2WDV - chains C and D of the 4 polymer chains in the assembly; structure by X-ray diffraction, 3.20 A resolution.

Chain C:
Protein: Succinate dehydrogenase cytochrome B556 subunit
From: Escherichia coli
Notes: EC 1.3.5.1
UniProt: P69054 (DHSC_ECOLI); residue numbers follow UniProt; this construct covers 1-129
Sequence (129 residues; each row starts with the number of its first residue):
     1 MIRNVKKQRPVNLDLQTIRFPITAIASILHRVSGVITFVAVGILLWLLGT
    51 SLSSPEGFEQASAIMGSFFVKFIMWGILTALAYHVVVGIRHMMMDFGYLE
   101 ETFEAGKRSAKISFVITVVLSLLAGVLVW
Unresolved in the structure: 1-7, 129
Curated features (UniProtKB/Swiss-Prot):
  - binding site (heme): His-84
Ion coordination: heme Fe: His-84 (shared with His-71(D) of chain D)
Small-molecule neighbours: heme (HEM): His-30, Arg-31, Gly-34, Val-35, Thr-37, Phe-38, Val-41, Leu-81, His-84, Val-85, Gly-88, Ile-89, His-91, Met-92

Chain D:
Protein: Succinate dehydrogenase hydrophobic membrane anchor protein
From: Escherichia coli
Notes: EC 1.3.5.1
UniProt: P0AC44 (DHSD_ECOLI); residue numbers follow UniProt; this construct covers 1-115
Sequence (115 residues; row label = number of the first residue in the row):
     1 MVSNASALGRNGVHDFILVRATAIVLTLYIIYMVGFFATSGELTYEVWIG
    51 FFASAFTKVFTLLALFSILIHAWIGMWQVLTDYVKPLALRLMLQLVIVVA
   101 LVVYVIYGFVVVWGV
Unresolved in the structure: 1-10
Curated features (UniProtKB/Swiss-Prot):
  - binding site (heme): His-71
  - binding site (a ubiquinone): Tyr-83
Ion coordination: heme Fe: His-71 (shared with His-84(C) of chain C)
Small-molecule neighbours: heme (HEM): Val-19, Arg-20, Ala-23, Leu-26, Thr-27, Ile-30, Ile-68, His-71, Ala-72, Gly-75, Met-76, Gln-78, Val-79

Interface between chain C and chain D:
Pairs across the interface (32):
  Arg-31(C) / Val-79(D)
  Arg-31(C) / Asp-82(D)  salt bridge
  Arg-31(C) / Tyr-83(D)  hydrogen bond
  Phe-38(C) / Ile-97(D)  hydrophobic
  Phe-38(C) / Leu-101(D)  hydrophobic
  Phe-38(C) / Tyr-104(D)  hydrogen bond (backbone-side chain)
  Val-41(C) / Tyr-104(D)  hydrophobic
  Gly-42(C) / Tyr-104(D)  hydrogen bond (backbone-side chain)
  Leu-45(C) / Tyr-104(D)
  Leu-45(C) / Tyr-107(D)
  Leu-48(C) / Trp-48(D)  hydrophobic
  Leu-48(C) / Phe-52(D)  hydrophobic
  Gly-49(C) / Tyr-107(D)
  Gly-49(C) / Val-111(D)
  Ser-51(C) / Trp-48(D)  hydrogen bond
  Leu-52(C) / Trp-48(D)
  Leu-52(C) / Val-111(D)  hydrophobic
  Leu-52(C) / Val-115(D)
  Ser-54(C) / Tyr-45(D)
  Pro-55(C) / Tyr-45(D)
  Phe-58(C) / Leu-43(D)
  Phe-58(C) / Thr-44(D)
  Phe-58(C) / Tyr-45(D)  hydrophobic
  Phe-58(C) / Trp-48(D)
  Leu-81(C) / Ile-30(D)  hydrophobic
  His-84(C) / His-71(D)
  Val-85(C) / Ile-30(D)  hydrophobic
  Met-92(C) / Arg-20(D)
  Met-92(C) / Ile-24(D)  hydrophobic
  Asp-95(C) / Phe-16(D)
  Asp-95(C) / Arg-20(D)  salt bridge
  Leu-127(C) / Phe-37(D)  hydrophobic
Interface residues without a listed pair, chain C (23 interface residues in all): Val-35, Val-39, Trp-46, Ile-89, His-91
Interface residues without a listed pair, chain D (30 interface residues in all): Ala-23, Thr-27, Ala-38, Ile-49, Leu-65, Ile-68, Ala-72, Met-76, Gln-78, Ala-100

In short:
23 residues of chain C and 30 residues of chain D are in contact, with 4 hydrogen bonds and 2 salt bridges.
Polar contacts include Arg-31(C)/Asp-82(D), Asp-95(C)/Arg-20(D) and Arg-31(C)/Tyr-83(D). Heme is bound between
chain C and chain D.
Here chain C is Succinate dehydrogenase cytochrome B556 subunit and chain D is Succinate dehydrogenase
hydrophobic membrane anchor protein, both from Escherichia coli. Entry 2WDV (E. coli succinate:quinone
oxidoreductase (SQR) with an empty quinone- binding pocket) was determined by X-ray diffraction, deposited
together with 2WDQ and 2WDR.
